Entry 8FXX (electron microscopy, 3.26 A resolution); this record covers chains B and C of the 14 polymer chains in the assembly.

Chain B:
Name: CPXV040 protein
Source organism: Cowpox virus (Brighton Red)
UniProtKB: Q8QN22 (Q8QN22_CWPXB); residues -3 to 197 here correspond to UniProt positions 18-218 (UniProt number = residue number + 21)
Amino-acid sequence (204 residues; each row starts with the number of its first residue; numbers below 1 keep their minus sign (Lys-6 is residue -6)):
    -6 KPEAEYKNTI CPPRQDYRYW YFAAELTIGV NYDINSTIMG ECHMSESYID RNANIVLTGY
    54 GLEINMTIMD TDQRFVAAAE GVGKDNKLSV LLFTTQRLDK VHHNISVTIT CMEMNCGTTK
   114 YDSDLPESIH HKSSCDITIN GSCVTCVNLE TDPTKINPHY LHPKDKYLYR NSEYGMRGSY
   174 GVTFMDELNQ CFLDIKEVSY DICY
Unresolved in the structure: -6 to 1
Differences from the reference sequence: expression tag (-6 to -4)
Disulfide bonds: Cys35-Cys196, Cys104-Cys136, Cys139-Cys184
Glycans and other covalent adducts: N-acetylglucosamine (NAG) linked to Asn28, Asn58
Residues lining bound ligands:
  - N-acetylglucosamine (NAG; 2-acetamido-2-deoxy-beta-D-glucopyranose), molecule 1: His95, Asn97, Lys125, Ser127
  - N-acetylglucosamine (NAG), molecule 2: His155, Lys157, Asp158, Tyr160

Chain C:
Name: T-lymphocyte activation antigen CD86
Source organism: Homo sapiens
UniProtKB: P42081 (CD86_HUMAN); residues 1-109 here correspond to UniProt positions 26-134 (UniProt number = residue number + 25)
Amino-acid sequence (110 residues; numbered 0 to 109; the number before each row is that of its first residue; numbering starts at 0):
     0 MLKIQAYFNE TADLPCQFAN SQNQSLSELV VFWQDQENLV LNEVYLGKEK FDSVHSKYMG
    60 RTSFDSDSWT LRLHNLQIKD KGLYQCIIHH KKPTGMIRIH QMNSELSVLA
Differences from the reference sequence: initiating methionine (0)
UniProt features mapped onto this chain:
  - glycosylation (N-linked (GlcNAc...) asparagine): Asn8, Asn22
Disulfide bonds: Cys15-Cys85

Chain B / chain C interface:
Pairs across the interface (24):
  Tyr114(B) - Thr93(C)
  Tyr114(B) - Ile96(C)
  Pro119(B) - Ile98(C)  hydrophobic
  Ser121(B) - Ile98(C)
  Ser121(B) - His99(C)
  Ile122(B) - Gln100(C)
  Asn141(B) - Arg97(C)  hydrogen bond
  Tyr167(B) - Met0(C)  hydrophobic
  Tyr167(B) - Asn102(C)
  Ser172(B) - Arg97(C)  hydrogen bond
  Ser172(B) - Gln100(C)
  Tyr173(B) - Arg97(C)
  Gly174(B) - Ile96(C)
  Gly174(B) - Arg97(C)  hydrogen bond (backbone-backbone)
  Val175(B) - Met95(C)
  Val175(B) - Ile96(C)  hydrophobic
  Thr176(B) - Gly94(C)
  Thr176(B) - Met95(C)  hydrogen bond (backbone-backbone)
  Phe177(B) - Thr93(C)
  Met178(B) - Met95(C)
  Asp179(B) - Tyr44(C)
  Glu180(B) - Phe31(C)
  Glu180(B) - Met95(C)
  Gln183(B) - Asn37(C)
Interface residues without a listed pair, chain B (20 interface residues in all): Glu120, His124, Arg170, Asn182
Interface residues without a listed pair, chain C (17 interface residues in all): Ser20, Gln33, Ser52, His88

Overview:
The interface between chain B and chain C involves 20 residues on one side and 17 on the other; the contacts
include 4 hydrogen bonds. Polar pairs include Asn141(B)-Arg97(C), Ser172(B)-Arg97(C) and Gly174(B)-Arg97(C).
Chain B binds N-acetylglucosamine. N-acetylglucosamine is covalently linked to Asn28(B) and Asn58(B).
Chain B is CPXV040 protein (Cowpox virus (Brighton Red)) and chain C is T-lymphocyte activation antigen CD86
(Homo sapiens); the structure, Cryo-EM structure of cowpox virus M2 in complex with human B7.2 (heptameric
ring), was determined by electron microscopy.
